Entry 4Y3K (X-ray diffraction, 2.20 A resolution); this record covers chain A.

[Chain A]
Molecule: Serpin A12
From: Homo sapiens
Reference sequence: Q8IW75 (SPA12_HUMAN); residue numbers follow UniProt; this construct covers 22-414
Amino-acid sequence (414 residues; row label = number of the first residue in the row):
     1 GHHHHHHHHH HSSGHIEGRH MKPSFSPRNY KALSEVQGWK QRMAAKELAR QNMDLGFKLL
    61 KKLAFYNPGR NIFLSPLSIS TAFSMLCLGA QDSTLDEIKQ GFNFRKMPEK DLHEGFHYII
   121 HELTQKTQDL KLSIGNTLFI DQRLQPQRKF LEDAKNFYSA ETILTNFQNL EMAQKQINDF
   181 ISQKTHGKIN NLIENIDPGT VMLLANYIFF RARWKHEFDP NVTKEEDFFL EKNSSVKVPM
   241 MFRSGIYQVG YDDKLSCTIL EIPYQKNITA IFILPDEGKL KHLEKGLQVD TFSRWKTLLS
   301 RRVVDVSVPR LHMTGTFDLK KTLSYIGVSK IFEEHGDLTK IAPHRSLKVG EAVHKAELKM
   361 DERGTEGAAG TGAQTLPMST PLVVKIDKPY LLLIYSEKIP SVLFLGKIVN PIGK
Unresolved in the structure: 1-34, 368-380
Sequence notes: expression tag (1-21); engineered mutation Ser-379 (Glu in Q8IW75)
UniProt features mapped onto this chain:
  - region: Gly-364 to Leu-382 (Reactive center loop)
  - glycosylation (N-linked (GlcNAc...) asparagine): Asn-221 (complex), Asn-233 (complex), Asn-267 (high mannose)
  - mutagenesis: Asn-221 (N221A: Reduced N-glycosylation. Loss of N-glycosylation; when associated with A-233 and A-267), Asn-233 (N233A: Reduced N-glycosylation. Loss of N-glycosylation; when associated with A-221 and A-267), Asn-267 (N267A: Reduced N-glycosylation. Loss of N-glycosylation; when associated with A-221 and A-233), Arg-302 (R302A/E: Significantly impairs KLK7 inhibition activity. Slightly enhances KLK7 inhibition activity; when associated with S-379), Asp-305 (D305C: Results in formation of an artificial disulfide bond which stabilizes the reactive center loop and enhances KLK7 inhibition activity; when associated with C-383), Thr-365 (T365R: Fails to inhibit KLK7 activity. Increased protein stability in cleaved form and conformational changes which may allow escape of the substrate), Ala-369 (A369P: Fails to inhibit KLK7 activity. Increased protein stability in cleaved form and conformational changes which may allow escape of the substrate), Val-383 (V383C: Results in formation of an artificial disulfide bond which stabilizes the reactive center loop and enhances KLK7 inhibition activity; when associated with C-305)

[In short]
Curated annotation (UniProt) lists 8 mutagenesis sites.
Chain A is Serpin A12 (Homo sapiens); the structure, Structure of Vaspin mutant E379S, was determined by X-ray
diffraction, deposited together with 4Y40.
